Entry 4RZI (X-ray diffraction, 2.89 A resolution); this record covers chain B.

[Chain B]
Protein: 3-ketoacyl-acyl carrier protein reductase
Organism: Synechocystis sp. PCC 6803
UniProt: M1M987 (M1M987_9SYNC); residue numbers follow UniProt; this construct covers 1-240
Sequence (240 residues; each row starts with the number of its first residue):
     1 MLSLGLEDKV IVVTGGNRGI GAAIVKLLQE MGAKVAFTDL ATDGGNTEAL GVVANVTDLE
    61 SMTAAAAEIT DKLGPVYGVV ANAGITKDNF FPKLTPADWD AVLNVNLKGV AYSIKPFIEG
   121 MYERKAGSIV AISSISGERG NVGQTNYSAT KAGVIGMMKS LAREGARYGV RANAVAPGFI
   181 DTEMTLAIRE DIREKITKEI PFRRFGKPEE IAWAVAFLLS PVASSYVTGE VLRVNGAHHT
Not modelled in the structure: 1
Reported in the primary citation:
  - catalytic residues: Ser134, Tyr147, Lys151
  - mutagenesis - S134A, K151A: decreased catalytic activity on AcAcCoA
  - mutagenesis - Y147A: abolished catalytic activity on AcAcCoA

[In short]
From the paper: catalytic residues Ser134, Tyr147 and Lys151; S134A and K151A reduce catalytic activity on
AcAcCoA.
Chain B is 3-ketoacyl-acyl carrier protein reductase (Synechocystis sp. PCC 6803); the structure, Crystal
structure of PhaB from Synechocystis sp. PCC 6803, was determined by X-ray diffraction together with 4RZH from
the same study.
